PDB entry 3IMJ | X-ray diffraction, 2.02 A resolution | chain A

Chain A:
Name: Growth factor receptor-bound protein 2
Source organism: Homo sapiens
Notes: fragment: SH2 domain
UniProt: P62993 (GRB2_HUMAN); numbering as in UniProt (aligned over 53-163)
Chain sequence (117 residues; each row starts with the number of its first residue):
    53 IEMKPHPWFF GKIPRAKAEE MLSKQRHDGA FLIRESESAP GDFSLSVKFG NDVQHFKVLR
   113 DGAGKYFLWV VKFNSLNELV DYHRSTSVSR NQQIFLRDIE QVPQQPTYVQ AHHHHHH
Not modelled in the structure: 53-54, 156-169
Construct notes: expression tag (164-169)
UniProt features mapped onto this chain:
  - modified residue: Lys109 (N6-acetyllysine)
  - cross-link: Lys109 (Glycyl lysine isopeptide (Lys-Gly) (interchain with G-Cter in ubiquitin))
  - mutagenesis: Glu89 (E89K: No effect on the interaction with SOS1), Ser90 (S90N: No effect on the interaction with SOS1), Lys109 (K109R: Loss of polyubiquitination), Val123 (V123P: Strong loss of clustering of phospho-LAT at the T-cell plasma membrane)
Ligand contacts: AYI ((1R,2S,3R,1S',1S")Phosphoric acid mono(4-{2-[1-(1,2-dicarbamoylethylcarbamoyl)-3-carbamoylpropylcarbamoyl]-3-methylcarbamoylcyclopropyl}phenyl) ester): Arg67, Arg86, Ser88, Glu89, Ser90, Ser96, Gln106, His107, Phe108, Lys109, Leu111, Leu120, Trp121, Ser141

Summary:
Ligands of chain A: compound AYI. UniProt lists 4 mutagenesis sites.
Chain A is Growth factor receptor-bound protein 2 (Homo sapiens); the structure, Crystal Structure of the Grb2
SH2 Domain in Complex with a Cyclopropyl-constrained Ac-pTyr-Ile-Asn-NH2 Tripeptide Mimic, was determined by
X-ray diffraction, deposited together with 3KFJ, 3IMD, 3IN7 and 3IN8.
